5JCI - chain A; structure by X-ray diffraction, 1.70 A resolution.

# Chain A
Molecule: Os09g0567300 protein
Source organism: Oryza sativa subsp. japonica
UniProtKB: Q652L6 (Q652L6_ORYSJ); residue numbers follow UniProt; this construct covers 4-435
Chain sequence (453 residues; each row starts with the number of its first residue; numbers below 1 keep their minus sign (His-17 is residue -17)):
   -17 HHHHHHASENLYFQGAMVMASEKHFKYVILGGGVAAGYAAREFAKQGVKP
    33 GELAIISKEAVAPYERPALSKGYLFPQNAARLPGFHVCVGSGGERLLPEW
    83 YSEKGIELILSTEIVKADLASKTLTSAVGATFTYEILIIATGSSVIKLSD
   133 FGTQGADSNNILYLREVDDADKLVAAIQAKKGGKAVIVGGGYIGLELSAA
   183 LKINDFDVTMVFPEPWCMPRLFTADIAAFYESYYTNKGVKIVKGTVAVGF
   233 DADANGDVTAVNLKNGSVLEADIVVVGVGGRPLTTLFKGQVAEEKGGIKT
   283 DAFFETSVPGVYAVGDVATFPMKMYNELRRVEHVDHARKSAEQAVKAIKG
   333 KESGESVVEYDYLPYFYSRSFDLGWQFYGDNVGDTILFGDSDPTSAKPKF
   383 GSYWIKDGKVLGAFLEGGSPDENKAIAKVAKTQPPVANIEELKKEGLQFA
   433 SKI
Unresolved in the structure: -17 to 3
Differences from the reference sequence: expression tag (-17 to 3)
Residues lining bound ligands: FAD (flavin-adenine dinucleotide): Leu12, Gly13, Gly14, Gly15, Val16, Ala17, Ala18, Ile38, Ser39, Lys40, Glu41, Arg48, Pro49, Leu51, Ser52, Lys53, Thr94, Glu95, Ile96, Ala122, Thr123, Gly124, Ser125, Leu146, Arg147, Glu148, Tyr174, Ile175, Glu178, Leu265, Leu268, Val296, Gly297, Asp298, Glu314, His315, Val316, Ala319, Phe348, Tyr349, Ser350
UniProt features mapped onto this chain:
  - binding site (FAD): Gly14 to Ala17, Glu41, Arg48, Lys53, Ile96, Arg147, Glu148, Asp298, Val316, Tyr349
  - binding site (NAD(+)): Gly172 to Glu178, Glu196, Arg202, Gly261, Glu314, His315, Tyr349
  - binding site (NADP(+)): Tyr174 to Glu178, Arg202, Gly261, Glu314, His315, Tyr349
  - binding site (L-ascorbate): Arg320, Arg351
  - mutagenesis: Cys70 (C70A: No effect on catalytic activity; C70S: Slight reduction of catalytic activity), Gly72 (G72N: Slight reduction of catalytic activity), Glu196 (E196A: Reduces catalytic activity 2-fold), Arg320 (R320A: Reduces catalytic activity 5-fold), Tyr349 (Y349A/F/W: Abolishes catalytic activity), Arg351 (R351A: No effect on catalytic activity)
Reported in the primary citation:
  - binding site for flavin-adenine dinucleotide: Gly13, Gly15, Glu41, Arg48, Pro49, Lys53, Ala122, Thr123, Arg147, Glu148, Gly297, Asp298, Ala319
  - contacts within the chain: Lys53-Glu178 (salt bridge)
  - catalytic residues: Tyr349
  - mutagenesis - Y349A, Y349F, Y349W: abolished catalytic activity
  - mutagenesis - C70A: unchanged catalytic activity
  - mutagenesis - E196A (16-fold): increased binding to NADP
  - mutagenesis - E196A, R320A: decreased catalytic activity

# Summary
Chain A binds flavin-adenine dinucleotide. UniProt lists 13 FAD-binding residues, 13 NAD+-binding residues, 10
NADP+-binding residues and L-ascorbate-binding residues Arg320 and Arg351. From the paper: the catalytic
residue Tyr349; Y349A, Y349F and Y349W abolish catalytic activity; 6 substitutions were tested in all.
Chain A is Os09g0567300 protein (Oryza sativa subsp. japonica); the structure, Structure and catalytic
mechanism of monodehydroascorbate reductase, MDHAR, from Oryza sativa L. japonica, was determined by X-ray
diffraction, deposited together with 5JCK, 5JCL, 5JCM and 5JCN.
